PDB entry 7U5D | electron microscopy, 3.52 A resolution | chains 1 and E of the 13 polymer chains in the assembly

# Chain 1
Molecule: crRNA
Source organism: Aeromonas salmonicida
Sequence (60 nucleotides; numbered 1 to 60; the number before each row is that of its first residue):
     1 CCAAGAAAAG GACUGGAAGA AAUCAUCCAA GUUGGGGACU AUUUUCUGCC GUAUAGGCAG

# Chain E
Molecule: Cas7
Source organism: Aeromonas salmonicida
Amino-acid sequence (347 residues; each row starts with the number of its first residue):
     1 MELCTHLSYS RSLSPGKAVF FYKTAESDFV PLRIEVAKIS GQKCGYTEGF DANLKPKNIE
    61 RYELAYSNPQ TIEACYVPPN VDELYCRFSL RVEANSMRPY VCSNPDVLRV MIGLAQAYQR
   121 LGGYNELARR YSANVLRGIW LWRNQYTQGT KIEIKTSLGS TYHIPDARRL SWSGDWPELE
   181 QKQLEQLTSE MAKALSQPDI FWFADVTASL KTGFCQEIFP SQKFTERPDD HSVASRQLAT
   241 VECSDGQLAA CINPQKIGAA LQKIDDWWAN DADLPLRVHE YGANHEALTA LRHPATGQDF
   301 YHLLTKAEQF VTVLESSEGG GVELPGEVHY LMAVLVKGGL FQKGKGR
Disordered / not traced: 1-2, 345-347

# Chain 1 / chain E interface
Residue-residue contacts - 37 pairs, chain 1 then chain E:
  A22(1) - Tyr100(E)  sugar contact
  U23(1) - Ser8(E)  base contact
  U23(1) - Tyr9(E)  hydrogen bond to the sugar
  U23(1) - Ser10(E)  phosphate contact
  U23(1) - Tyr100(E)  sugar contact
  U23(1) - Gly339(E)  sugar contact
  U23(1) - Leu340(E)  base contact
  C24(1) - Ser10(E)  phosphate contact
  C24(1) - Arg11(E)  hydrogen bond to the phosphate
  C24(1) - Gly338(E)  sugar contact
  C24(1) - Gly339(E)  sugar contact
  A25(1) - Arg11(E)  salt bridge to the phosphate
  A25(1) - Arg277(E)  sugar contact
  U26(1) - Trp142(E)  base contact
  U26(1) - Gln255(E)  sugar contact
  U26(1) - Lys256(E)  base contact
  U26(1) - Ala259(E)  sugar contact
  U26(1) - Arg277(E)  salt bridge to the phosphate
  U26(1) - His285(E)  base contact
  C27(1) - Gln222(E)  hydrogen bond to the sugar
  C27(1) - Lys223(E)  base contact
  C27(1) - Phe224(E)  stacking on the base
  C27(1) - Thr225(E)  base contact
  C27(1) - Asn253(E)  phosphate contact
  C27(1) - Gln255(E)  hydrogen bond to the phosphate
  C28(1) - Gln222(E)  sugar contact
  C28(1) - Lys256(E)  salt bridge to the phosphate
  A29(1) - Arg143(E)  salt bridge to the phosphate
  A29(1) - Gln222(E)  hydrogen bond to the phosphate
  A30(1) - Arg143(E)  salt bridge to the phosphate
  G31(1) - Ile39(E)  base contact
  G31(1) - Ser40(E)  hydrogen bond to the sugar
  G31(1) - Gly41(E)  base contact
  G31(1) - Gln42(E)  hydrogen bond to the base
  U32(1) - Ser40(E)  phosphate contact
  U32(1) - Gln42(E)  phosphate contact
  U33(1) - Ser40(E)  hydrogen bond to the phosphate
Interface residues without a listed pair, chain E (26 interface residues in all): Asn68, Gln70

# Summary
12 residues of chain 1 face 26 of chain E across their interface; the contacts include 8 hydrogen bonds, 5
salt bridges and 1 aromatic stacking contact. Polar pairs include G31(1)-Gln42(E), U23(1)-Tyr9(E) and
C27(1)-Gln222(E).
Chain 1 is crRNA and chain E is Cas7, both from Aeromonas salmonicida; the structure, I-F3b Cascade-TniQ full
R-loop complex, was determined by electron microscopy (same publication as 7U5E).
